PDB entry 6PE5 | electron microscopy, 3.20 A resolution | chains A and G of the 17 polymer chains in the assembly

# Chain A
Molecule: V-type proton ATPase subunit a, vacuolar isoform
From: Saccharomyces cerevisiae (strain ATCC 204508 / S288c)
UniProt: P32563 (VPH1_YEAST); residue numbers follow UniProt; this construct covers 1-840
Sequence (1012 residues; row label = number of the first residue in the row):
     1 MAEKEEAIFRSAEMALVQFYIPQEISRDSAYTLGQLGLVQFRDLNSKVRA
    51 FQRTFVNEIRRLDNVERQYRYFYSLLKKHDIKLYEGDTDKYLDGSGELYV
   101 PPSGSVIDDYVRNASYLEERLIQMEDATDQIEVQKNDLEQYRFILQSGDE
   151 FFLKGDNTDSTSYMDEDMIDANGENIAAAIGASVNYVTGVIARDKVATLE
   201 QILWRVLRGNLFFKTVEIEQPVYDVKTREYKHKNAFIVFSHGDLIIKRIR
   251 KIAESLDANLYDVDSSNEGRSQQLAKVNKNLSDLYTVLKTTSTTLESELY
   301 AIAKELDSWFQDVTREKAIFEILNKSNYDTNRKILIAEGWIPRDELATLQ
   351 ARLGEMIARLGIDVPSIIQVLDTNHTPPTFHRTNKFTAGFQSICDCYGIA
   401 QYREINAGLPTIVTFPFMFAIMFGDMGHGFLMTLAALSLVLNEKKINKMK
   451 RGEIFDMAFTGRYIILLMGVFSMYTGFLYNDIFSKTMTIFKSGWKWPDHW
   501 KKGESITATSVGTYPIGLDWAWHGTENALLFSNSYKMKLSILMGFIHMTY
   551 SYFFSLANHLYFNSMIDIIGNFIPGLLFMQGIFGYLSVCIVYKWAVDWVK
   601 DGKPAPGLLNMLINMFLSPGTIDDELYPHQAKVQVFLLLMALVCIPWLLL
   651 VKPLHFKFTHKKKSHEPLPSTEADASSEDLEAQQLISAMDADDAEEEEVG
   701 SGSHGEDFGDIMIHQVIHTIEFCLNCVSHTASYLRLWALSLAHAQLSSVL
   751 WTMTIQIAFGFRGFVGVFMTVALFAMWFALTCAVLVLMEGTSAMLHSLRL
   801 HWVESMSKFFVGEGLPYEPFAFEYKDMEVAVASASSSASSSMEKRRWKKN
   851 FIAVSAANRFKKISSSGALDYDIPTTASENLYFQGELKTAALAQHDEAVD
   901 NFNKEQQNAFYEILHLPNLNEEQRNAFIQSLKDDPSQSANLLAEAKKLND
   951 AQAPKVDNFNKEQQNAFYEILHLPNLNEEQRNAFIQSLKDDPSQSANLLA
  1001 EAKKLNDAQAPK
Unresolved in the structure: 1-2, 156-183, 660-706, 836-1012
Construct notes: expression tag (841-1012)
Swiss-Prot annotation at these positions:
  - modified residue: Ala2 (N-acetylalanine)

# Chain G
Molecule: V-type proton ATPase subunit c''
From: Saccharomyces cerevisiae (strain ATCC 204508 / S288c)
UniProt: P23968 (VATO_YEAST); residue numbers follow UniProt; this construct covers 1-213
Sequence (213 residues; each row starts with the number of its first residue):
     1 MNKESKDDDMSLGKFSFSHFLYYLVLIVVIVYGLYKLFTGHGSDINFGKF
    51 LLRTSPYMWANLGIALCVGLSVVGAAWGIFITGSSMIGAGVRAPRITTKN
   101 LISIIFCEVVAIYGLIIAIVFSSKLTVATAENMYSKSNLYTGYSLFWAGI
   151 TVGASNLICGIAVGITGATAAISDAADSALFVKILVIEIFGSILGLLGLI
   201 VGLLMAGKASEFQ
Unresolved in the structure: 1-14
Swiss-Prot annotation at these positions:
  - site: Glu108 (Essential for proton translocation)

# How chain A and chain G interact
Contacting residue pairs - 18 pairs, chain A then chain G:
  Cys396(A) - Thr98(G)
  Tyr397(A) - Thr98(G)
  Met537(A) - Ile119(G)  hydrophobic
  Leu609(A) - Val120(G)  hydrophobic
  Ile613(A) - Leu203(G)  hydrophobic
  Ile717(A) - Val186(G)  hydrophobic
  Ile720(A) - Ile189(G)  hydrophobic
  Leu724(A) - Ile193(G)  hydrophobic
  Leu724(A) - Leu196(G)  hydrophobic
  Ser728(A) - Val109(G)
  Ala731(A) - Ile112(G)
  Ala731(A) - Ile116(G)  hydrophobic
  Arg735(A) - Glu108(G)  salt bridge
  Arg735(A) - Ile112(G)
  Arg799(A) - Ile105(G)
  Arg799(A) - Glu108(G)  salt bridge
  Trp802(A) - Leu101(G)  hydrophobic
  Val803(A) - Ile105(G)  hydrophobic
Also at the interface, not in a pair above, chain A (19 interface residues in all): Leu617, Glu721, Ser732, Leu734, Trp737
Also at the interface, not in a pair above, chain G (18 interface residues in all): Ile102, Tyr113, Ile200, Leu204

# Overview
The interface between chain A and chain G involves 19 residues on one side and 18 on the other, with 2 salt
bridges. Among the polar pairs are Arg735(A)-Glu108(G) and Arg799(A)-Glu108(G).
Here chain A is V-type proton ATPase subunit a, vacuolar isoform and chain G is V-type proton ATPase subunit
c'', both from Saccharomyces cerevisiae (strain ATCC 204508 / S288c). Entry 6PE5 (Yeast Vo motor in complex
with 2 VopQ molecules) was determined by electron microscopy together with 6PE4 from the same study.
